PDB entry 1XS9 | solution NMR | chains C and A of the 4 polymer chains in the assembly

== Chain C ==
Molecule: 20-nt DNA strand
Notes: fragment: promoter region
Sequence (20 nucleotides; numbered 428 to 447; the number before each row is that of its first residue):
   428 ATGCCACGTTTTGCTAAATC

== Chain A ==
Name: Multiple antibiotic resistance protein marA
Organism: Escherichia coli
Reference sequence: P0ACH5 (MARA_ECOLI); residues 1-129 here = UniProt positions 1-129
Sequence (132 residues; row label = number of the first residue in the row; numbers below 1 keep their minus sign (Gly-2 is residue -2)):
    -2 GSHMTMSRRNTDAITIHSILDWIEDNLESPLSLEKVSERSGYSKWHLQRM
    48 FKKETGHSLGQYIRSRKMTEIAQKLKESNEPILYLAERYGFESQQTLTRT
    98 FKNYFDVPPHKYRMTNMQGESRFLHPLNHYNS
Unresolved in the structure: -2 to 0
Construct notes: cloning artifact (-2 to 0)

== Chain C / chain A interface ==
Contacting residue pairs - 20 pairs, chain C then chain A:
  DA428(C) - Asp9(A)  phosphate contact
  DT429(C) - Tyr39(A)  phosphate contact
  DT429(C) - His43(A)  phosphate contact
  DT429(C) - Met47(A)  phosphate contact
  DG430(C) - Tyr39(A)  phosphate contact
  DG430(C) - Ser40(A)  phosphate contact
  DG430(C) - His43(A)  phosphate contact
  DC431(C) - Ser40(A)  phosphate contact
  DC431(C) - Trp42(A)  base contact
  DC432(C) - Trp42(A)  phosphate contact
  DT438(C) - Arg61(A)  sugar contact
  DT439(C) - Phe88(A)  phosphate contact
  DT439(C) - Arg96(A)  phosphate contact
  DT439(C) - Thr97(A)  phosphate contact
  DG440(C) - Glu89(A)  phosphate contact
  DG440(C) - Thr93(A)  phosphate contact
  DG440(C) - Arg96(A)  phosphate contact
  DC441(C) - Glu89(A)  phosphate contact
  DC441(C) - Arg96(A)  base contact
  DA443(C) - Gln92(A)  base contact
Also at the interface, not in a pair above, chain C (11 interface residues in all): DA433
Also at the interface, not in a pair above, chain A (14 interface residues in all): Asn100

== Overview ==
The interface between chain C and chain A involves 11 residues on one side and 14 on the other.
Here chain C is a 20-nt DNA strand and chain A is Multiple antibiotic resistance protein marA (Escherichia
coli). Entry 1XS9 (A model of the ternary complex formed between mara, the alpha-ctd of RNA polymerase and
DNA) was determined by solution NMR.
